Entry 2NVX (X-ray diffraction, 3.60 A resolution); this record covers chains A and I of the 13 polymer chains in the assembly.

== Chain A ==
Name: DNA-directed RNA polymerase II largest subunit
From: Saccharomyces cerevisiae
Notes: EC 2.7.7.6
Reference sequence: P04050 (RPB1_YEAST); residue numbers follow UniProt; this construct covers 1-1733
Amino-acid sequence (1733 residues; each row starts with the number of its first residue):
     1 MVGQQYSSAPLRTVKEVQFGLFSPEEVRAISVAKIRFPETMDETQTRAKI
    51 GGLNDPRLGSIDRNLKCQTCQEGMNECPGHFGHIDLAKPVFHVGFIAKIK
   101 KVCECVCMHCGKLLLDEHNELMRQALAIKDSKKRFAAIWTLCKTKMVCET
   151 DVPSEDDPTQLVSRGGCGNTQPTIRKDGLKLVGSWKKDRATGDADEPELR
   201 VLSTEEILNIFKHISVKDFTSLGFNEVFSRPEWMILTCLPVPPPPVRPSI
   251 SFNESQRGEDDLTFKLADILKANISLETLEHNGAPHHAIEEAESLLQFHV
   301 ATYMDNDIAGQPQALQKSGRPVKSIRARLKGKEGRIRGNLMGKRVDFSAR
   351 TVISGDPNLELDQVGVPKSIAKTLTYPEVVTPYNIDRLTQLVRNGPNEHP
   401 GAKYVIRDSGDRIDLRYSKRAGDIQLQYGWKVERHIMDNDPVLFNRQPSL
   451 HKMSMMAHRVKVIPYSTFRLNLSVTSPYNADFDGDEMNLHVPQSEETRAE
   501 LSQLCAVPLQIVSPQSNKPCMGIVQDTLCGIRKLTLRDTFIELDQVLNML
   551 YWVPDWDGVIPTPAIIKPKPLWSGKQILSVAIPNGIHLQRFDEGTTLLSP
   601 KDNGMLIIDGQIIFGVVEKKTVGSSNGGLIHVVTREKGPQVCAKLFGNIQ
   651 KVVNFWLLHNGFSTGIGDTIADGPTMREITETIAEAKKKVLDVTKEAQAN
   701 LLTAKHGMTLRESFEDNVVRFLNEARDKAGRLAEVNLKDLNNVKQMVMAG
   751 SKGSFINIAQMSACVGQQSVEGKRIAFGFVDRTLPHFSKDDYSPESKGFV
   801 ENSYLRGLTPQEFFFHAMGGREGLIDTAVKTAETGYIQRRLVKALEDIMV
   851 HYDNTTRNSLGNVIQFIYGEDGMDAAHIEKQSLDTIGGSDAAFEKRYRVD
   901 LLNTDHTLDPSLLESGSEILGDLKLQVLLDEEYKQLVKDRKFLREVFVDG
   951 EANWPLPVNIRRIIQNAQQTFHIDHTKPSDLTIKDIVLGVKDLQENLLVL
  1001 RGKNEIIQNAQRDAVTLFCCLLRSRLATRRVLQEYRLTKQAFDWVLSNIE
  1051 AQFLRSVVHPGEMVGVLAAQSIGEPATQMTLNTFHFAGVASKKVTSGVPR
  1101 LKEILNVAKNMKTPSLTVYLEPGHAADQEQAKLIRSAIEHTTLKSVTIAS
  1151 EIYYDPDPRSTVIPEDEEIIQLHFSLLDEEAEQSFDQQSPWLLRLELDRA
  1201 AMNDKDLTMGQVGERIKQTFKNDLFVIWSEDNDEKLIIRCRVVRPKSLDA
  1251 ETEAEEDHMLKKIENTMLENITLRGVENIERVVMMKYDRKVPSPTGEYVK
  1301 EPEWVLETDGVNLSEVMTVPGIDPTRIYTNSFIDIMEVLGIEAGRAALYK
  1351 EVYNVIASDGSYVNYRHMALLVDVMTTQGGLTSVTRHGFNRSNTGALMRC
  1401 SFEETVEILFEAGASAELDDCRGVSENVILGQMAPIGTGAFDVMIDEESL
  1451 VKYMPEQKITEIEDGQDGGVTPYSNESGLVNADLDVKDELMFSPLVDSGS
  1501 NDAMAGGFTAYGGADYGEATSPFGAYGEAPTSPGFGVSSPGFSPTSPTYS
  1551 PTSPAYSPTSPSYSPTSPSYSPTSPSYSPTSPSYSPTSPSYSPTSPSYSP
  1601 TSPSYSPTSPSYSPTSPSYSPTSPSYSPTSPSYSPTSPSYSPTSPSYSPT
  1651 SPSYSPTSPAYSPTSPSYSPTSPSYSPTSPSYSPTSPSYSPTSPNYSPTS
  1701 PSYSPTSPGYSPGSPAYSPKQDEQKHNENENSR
Not modelled in the structure: 1-2, 187-198, 1082-1091, 1177-1186, 1245-1253, 1446-1733
Ion coordination: Zn2+ site 1: Cys67, Cys70, Cys77; Zn2+ site 2 near Cys107 (its only coordinating residue here)
Residues lining bound ligands: deoxyuridine-5'-triphosphate (DUT): Arg446, Asn479, Asp481, Asp483, Asp485, Lys752, Thr831
Curated features (UniProtKB/Swiss-Prot):
  - region: Pro248 to Asp260 (Lid loop), Asn306 to Lys323 (Rudder loop), Pro810 to Glu822 (Bridging helix)
  - binding site (Zn(2+)): Cys67, Cys70, Cys77, His80, Cys107, Cys110, Cys148, Cys167
  - binding site (Mg(2+)): Asp481, Asp483, Asp485
  - modified residue: Thr1471 (Phosphothreonine)
  - cross-link (Glycyl lysine isopeptide (Lys-Gly)): Lys695 (interchain with G-Cter in ubiquitin), Lys1246 (interchain with G-Cter in ubiquitin), Lys1350 (interchain with G-Cter in ubiquitin)
  - natural variant: Ser1653 to Pro1659 (deletion: In strain: A364A)
  - mutagenesis: Lys1246 (K1246R: Impairs ubiquitination during transcription stress)
Reported in the primary citation:
  - catalytic residues: His1085 (proposed by the authors, not directly observed)
  - mutagenesis - R446A: abolished growth

== Chain I ==
Name: DNA-directed RNA polymerase II subunit 9
From: Saccharomyces cerevisiae
Notes: EC 2.7.7.6
Reference sequence: P27999 (RPB9_YEAST); residues 1-122 here = UniProt positions 1-122
Amino-acid sequence (122 residues; numbered 1 to 122; the number before each row is that of its first residue):
     1 MTTFRFCRDCNNMLYPREDKENNRLLFECRTCSYVEEAGSPLVYRHELIT
    51 NIGETAGVVQDIGSDPTLPRSDRECPKCHSRENVFFQSQQRRKDTSMVLF
   101 FVCLSCSHIFTSDQKNKRTQFS
Not modelled in the structure: 1, 121-122
Ion coordination: Zn2+ site 1: Cys10, Cys29, Cys32; Zn2+ site 2: Cys75, Cys78, Cys103, Cys106
Curated features (UniProtKB/Swiss-Prot):
  - zinc finger: Cys7 to Cys32 (C4-type), Ser71 to Thr111 (TFIIS-type)
  - binding site (Zn(2+)): Cys7, Cys10, Cys29, Cys32, Cys75, Cys78, Cys103, Cys106
  - modified residue: Ser40 (Phosphoserine)

== Interface between chain A and chain I ==
Contacting residue pairs (58):
  Ala697(A) with Met97(I)
  Gln698(A) with Met97(I); Val98(I); Leu99(I); Ser112(I), hydrogen bond (backbone-side chain)
  Ala699(A) with Ser112(I); Gln114(I)
  Asn700(A) with Asp113(I), hydrogen bond; Lys115(I); Asn116(I)
  Thr709(A) with Lys93(I); Asp94(I)
  Arg711(A) with Gln87(I), hydrogen bond; Arg91(I); Arg92(I); Thr95(I), hydrogen bond (side chain-backbone); Met97(I)
  Phe714(A) with Met97(I), hydrophobic
  Asp781(A) with Arg91(I), salt bridge
  Arg782(A) with Thr67(I)
  Ser788(A) with Thr67(I); Pro69(I)
  Lys789(A) with Thr67(I), hydrogen bond (backbone-backbone); Pro69(I)
  Asp790(A) with Phe86(I); Gln87(I), hydrogen bond (side chain-backbone); Arg91(I), salt bridge
  Tyr792(A) with Gln87(I), hydrogen bond; Met97(I)
  Lys1144(A) with Leu48(I)
  Thr1147(A) with Leu48(I)
  Ile1148(A) with Glu47(I); Leu48(I), hydrogen bond (backbone-backbone); Ile49(I), hydrogen bond (backbone-backbone)
  Ala1149(A) with Arg45(I); Glu47(I)
  Ser1150(A) with Tyr44(I); Arg45(I); His46(I), hydrogen bond (backbone-backbone); Glu47(I)
  Glu1151(A) with Leu42(I); Tyr44(I); Arg45(I), salt bridge
  Ile1152(A) with Val43(I), hydrogen bond (backbone-backbone); Tyr44(I), hydrogen bond (backbone-backbone)
  Tyr1153(A) with Pro41(I); Leu42(I), hydrophobic
  Tyr1154(A) with Glu18(I); Asn23(I), hydrogen bond (side chain-backbone); Arg24(I); Leu25(I), hydrophobic; Pro41(I), hydrogen bond (backbone-backbone)
  Pro1156(A) with Asn23(I)
  Pro1190(A) with Glu18(I)
  Trp1191(A) with Val43(I), hydrophobic
  Asp1257(A) with Pro16(I)
  Lys1261(A) with Tyr44(I)
  Glu1264(A) with Tyr44(I)
Other interface residues (no listed pair), chain A (31 interface residues in all): Leu701, Leu710, Leu1268
Other interface residues (no listed pair), chain I (35 interface residues in all): Asp19, Leu68, Gln89, Ser96

== Overview ==
31 residues of chain A and 35 residues of chain I are in contact, with 14 hydrogen bonds and 3 salt bridges.
Among the polar pairs are Asp781(A)-Arg91(I), Asp790(A)-Arg91(I) and Glu1151(A)-Arg45(I). Ligands of chain A:
deoxyuridine-5'-triphosphate. From the paper: the catalytic residue His1085(A); R446A of chain A abolishes
growth.
Here chain A is DNA-directed RNA polymerase II largest subunit and chain I is DNA-directed RNA polymerase II
subunit 9, both from Saccharomyces cerevisiae. Entry 2NVX (RNA polymerase II elongation complex in 5 mM Mg+2
with 2'-dUTP) was determined by X-ray diffraction (same publication as 2E2H, 2E2I, 2E2J, 2NVQ, 2NVT, 2NVY,
2NVZ and 2YU9).
